Entry 1Q7B (X-ray diffraction, 2.05 A resolution); this record covers chains B and D of the 4 polymer chains in the assembly.

[Chain B (and D)]
Molecule: 3-oxoacyl-[acyl-carrier protein] reductase
From: Escherichia coli
Notes: EC 1.1.1.100; chain D of this document is another copy of the same molecule, construct and numbering; everything in this record applies to it too
UniProtKB: P25716 (FABG_ECOLI); residue numbers follow UniProt; this construct covers 1-244
Chain sequence (244 residues; numbered 1 to 244; the number before each row is that of its first residue):
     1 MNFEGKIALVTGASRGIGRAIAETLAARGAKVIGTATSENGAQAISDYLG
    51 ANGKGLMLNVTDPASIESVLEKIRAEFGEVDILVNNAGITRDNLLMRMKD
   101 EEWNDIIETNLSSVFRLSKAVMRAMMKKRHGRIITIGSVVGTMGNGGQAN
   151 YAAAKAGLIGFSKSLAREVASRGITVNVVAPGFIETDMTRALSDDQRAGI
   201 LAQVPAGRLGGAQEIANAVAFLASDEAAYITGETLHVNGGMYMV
Disordered / not traced: 1, 191-192 (chain D: 1)
Ion coordination: Ca2+ site 1: Gly-50, Gly-53; Ca2+ site 2 near Asn-145 (its only coordinating residue here); Ca2+ site 3: Glu-233, Thr-234 (shared with 2 residues of chain C)
Residues lining bound ligands: NADP (NAP; NADP nicotinamide-adenine-dinucleotide phosphate): Gly-12, Ala-13, Ser-14, Arg-15, Ile-17, Thr-35, Ala-36, Thr-37, Ser-38, Leu-58, Asn-59, Val-60, Thr-61, Asn-86, Ala-87, Gly-88, Ile-89, Thr-109, Ile-136, Gly-137, Ser-138, Tyr-151, Lys-155, Pro-181, Gly-182, Phe-183, Ile-184, Thr-186, Met-188
From the paper describing this entry:
  - binding site for NADP: Ser-14, Arg-15, Thr-35, Thr-37, Leu-58, Asn-59, Val-60, Asn-86, Thr-109, Tyr-151, Lys-155, Ile-184
  - mutagenesis - Y151F, K155A: abolished binding to NADPH
  - catalytic residues: Ser-138, Tyr-151, Lys-155 (proposed by the authors, not directly observed)
  - Ca2+ coordination through a water molecule: Asp-194

[Chain B / chain D interface]
Residue-residue contacts (6; chain B residue first):
  Thr-142(B) / Met-243(D)
  Tyr-242(B) / Tyr-242(D)  hydrophobic
  Tyr-242(B) / Met-243(D)  hydrogen bond (side chain-backbone)
  Met-243(B) / Thr-142(D)
  Met-243(B) / Met-143(D)
  Met-243(B) / Tyr-242(D)  hydrogen bond (backbone-side chain)
Other interface residues (no listed pair), chain B (5 interface residues in all): Met-143, Val-244
Other interface residues (no listed pair), chain D (5 interface residues in all): Val-244

[In short]
Chain B and chain D each contribute 5 residues to their interface; the contacts include 2 hydrogen bonds. The
hydrogen-bonded pair is Tyr-242(B)/Met-243(D). Ligands of chain B: NADP. Gly-50(B) and Gly-53(B) form the Ca2+
site 1. The paper reports catalytic residues Ser-138(B), Tyr-151(B) and Lys-155(B); Y151F and K155A of chain B
abolish binding to NADPH.
Chain B and chain D are both 3-oxoacyl-[acyl-carrier protein] reductase (Escherichia coli); the structure, The
structure of betaketoacyl-[ACP] reductase from E. coli in complex with NADP+, was determined by X-ray
diffraction, deposited together with 1Q7C.
